PDB entry 8AHM | X-ray diffraction, 2.42 A resolution | chains B and C of the 6 polymer chains in the assembly

# Chain B
Molecule: Tubulin beta-2B chain
Organism: Bos taurus
UniProt: Q6B856 (TBB2B_BOVIN); the author numbering skips numbers that UniProt does not, so the offset changes along the chain: 1-42 = UniProt 1-42; 45-360 = UniProt 43-358; 369-455 = UniProt 359-445
Chain sequence (445 residues; numbered 1 to 455; 10 numbers in that range are skipped by the numbering (no residue carries them; nothing is unmodelled there); the number before each row is that of its first residue):
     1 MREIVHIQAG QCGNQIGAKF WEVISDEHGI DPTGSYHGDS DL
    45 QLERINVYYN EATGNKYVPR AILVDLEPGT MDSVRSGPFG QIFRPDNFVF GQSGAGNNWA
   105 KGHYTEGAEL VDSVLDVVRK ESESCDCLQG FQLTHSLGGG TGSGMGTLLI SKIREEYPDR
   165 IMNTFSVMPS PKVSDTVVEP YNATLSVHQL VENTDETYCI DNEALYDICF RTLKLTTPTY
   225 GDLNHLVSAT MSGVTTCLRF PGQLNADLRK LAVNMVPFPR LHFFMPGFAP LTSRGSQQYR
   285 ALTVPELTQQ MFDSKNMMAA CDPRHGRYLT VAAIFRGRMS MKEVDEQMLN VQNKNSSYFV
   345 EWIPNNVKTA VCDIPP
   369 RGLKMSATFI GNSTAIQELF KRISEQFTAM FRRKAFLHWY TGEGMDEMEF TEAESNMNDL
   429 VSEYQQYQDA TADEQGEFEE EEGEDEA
Not modelled in the structure: 278-281, 440-455
Ion coordination: Mg2+: Gln11 (together with GDP); Ca2+ near Glu113 (its only coordinating residue here)
Ligand contacts: GDP (guanosine-5'-diphosphate): Gly10, Gln11, Cys12, Gln15, Ile16, Asp69, Ala99, Asn101, Ser140, Gly142, Gly143, Gly144, Thr145, Gly146, Ser147, Val171, Pro173, Val177, Asp179, Glu183, Asn206, Leu209, Tyr224, Leu227, Asn228
UniProt features mapped onto this chain:
  - motif: Met1 to Ile4 (MREI motif)
  - binding site (GTP): Gln11, Glu71, Ser140, Gly144, Thr145, Gly146, Asn206, Asn228
  - binding site (Mg(2+)): Glu71
  - modified residue: Ser40 (Phosphoserine), Thr57 (Phosphothreonine), Lys60 (N6-acetyllysine), Ser174 (Phosphoserine), Thr287 (Phosphothreonine), Thr292 (Phosphothreonine), Arg320 (Omega-N-methylarginine), Glu448 (5-glutamyl polyglutamate)
  - cross-link (Glycyl lysine isopeptide (Lys-Gly)): Lys60 (interchain with G-Cter in ubiquitin), Lys326 (interchain with G-Cter in ubiquitin)

# Chain C
Molecule: Tubulin alpha-1B chain
Organism: Bos taurus
UniProt: P81947 (TBA1B_BOVIN); numbering as in UniProt (aligned over 1-451)
Chain sequence (451 residues; numbered 1 to 451; the number before each row is that of its first residue):
     1 MRECISIHVG QAGVQIGNAC WELYCLEHGI QPDGQMPSDK TIGGGDDSFN TFFSETGAGK
    61 HVPRAVFVDL EPTVIDEVRT GTYRQLFHPE QLITGKEDAA NNYARGHYTI GKEIIDLVLD
   121 RIRKLADQCT GLQGFLVFHS FGGGTGSGFT SLLMERLSVD YGKKSKLEFS IYPAPQVSTA
   181 VVEPYNSILT THTTLEHSDC AFMVDNEAIY DICRRNLDIE RPTYTNLNRL ISQIVSSITA
   241 SLRFDGALNV DLTEFQTNLV PYPRIHFPLA TYAPVISAEK AYHEQLSVAE ITNACFEPAN
   301 QMVKCDPRHG KYMACCLLYR GDVVPKDVNA AIATIKTKRS IQFVDWCPTG FKVGINYQPP
   361 TVVPGGDLAK VQRAVCMLSN TTAIAEAWAR LDHKFDLMYA KRAFVHWYVG EGMEEGEFSE
   421 AREDMAALEK DYEEVGVDSV EGEGEEEGEE Y
Not modelled in the structure: 441-451
Ion coordination: Ca2+: Asp39, Thr41, Gly44, Glu55
Ligand contacts: GTP (guanosine-5'-triphosphate): Gly10, Gln11, Ala12, Gln15, Ile16, Asp69, Asp98, Ala99, Ala100, Asn101, Ser140, Gly142, Gly143, Gly144, Thr145, Gly146, Ile171, Pro173, Val177, Ser178, Thr179, Glu183, Asn206, Tyr224, Leu227, Asn228, Ile231

# How chain B and chain C interact
Residue-residue contacts (38; chain B residue first):
  Gln96(B) with Met1(C)
  Asn101(B) with Glu254(C)
  Asp179(B) with Glu254(C); Lys352(C), hydrogen bond (backbone-side chain)
  Thr180(B) with Glu254(C); Asn258(C)
  Val181(B) with Asn258(C), hydrogen bond (backbone-side chain); Pro348(C), hydrophobic
  Val182(B) with Thr257(C)
  Thr221(B) with Pro325(C); Lys326(C)
  Ala397(B) with Trp346(C)
  Met398(B) with Trp346(C)
  Arg400(B) with Asp345(C), salt bridge; Ser439(C), hydrogen bond
  Arg401(B) with Tyr262(C), hydrogen bond (backbone-side chain); Asp345(C), salt bridge; Trp346(C); Glu434(C), hydrogen bond (side chain-backbone); Val435(C); Val437(C), hydrogen bond (side chain-backbone); Asp438(C); Ser439(C), hydrogen bond
  Lys402(B) with Tyr262(C)
  Ala403(B) with Tyr262(C); Trp346(C), hydrophobic
  Phe404(B) with Thr257(C); Asn258(C); Val260(C); Pro261(C), hydrogen bond (backbone-backbone); Trp346(C), hydrophobic
  His406(B) with Val260(C), hydrogen bond (side chain-backbone); Pro261(C); Tyr262(C); Pro263(C)
  Trp407(B) with Gln256(C); Thr257(C), hydrogen bond (side chain-backbone); Val260(C), hydrogen bond (side chain-backbone)
Also at the interface, not in a pair above, chain B (18 interface residues in all): Ser97, Gly100
Also at the interface, not in a pair above, chain C (23 interface residues in all): Arg2, Asn329, Cys347

# In short
18 residues of chain B face 23 of chain C across their interface, with 11 hydrogen bonds and 2 salt bridges.
Polar pairs include Arg400(B)-Asp345(C), Arg401(B)-Asp345(C) and Asp179(B)-Lys352(C). Chain B binds GDP. Bound
to chain C: GTP.
Here chain B is Tubulin beta-2B chain and chain C is Tubulin alpha-1B chain, both from Bos taurus. Entry 8AHM
(Crystal structure of tubulin in complex with C(13)/C(13')-Bis-Desmethyl-Disorazole Z) was determined by X-ray
diffraction.
